6N4Q - chains I and J of the 12 polymer chains in the assembly; structure by electron microscopy, 3.60 A resolution.

# Chain I
Protein: Fab light chain
Source organism: Mus musculus
Notes: antibody fragment or engineered binder
Amino-acid sequence (215 residues; numbered 1 to 215; the number before each row is that of its first residue):
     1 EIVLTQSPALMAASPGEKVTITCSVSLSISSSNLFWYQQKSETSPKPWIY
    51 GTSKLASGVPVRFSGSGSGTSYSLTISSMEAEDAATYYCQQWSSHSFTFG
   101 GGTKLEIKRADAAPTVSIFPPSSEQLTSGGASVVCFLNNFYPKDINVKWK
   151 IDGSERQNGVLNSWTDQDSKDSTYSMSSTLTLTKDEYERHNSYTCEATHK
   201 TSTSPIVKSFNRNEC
Cystine bridges: C23-C89, C135-C195

# Chain J
Protein: Fab heavy chain
Source organism: Mus musculus
Notes: antibody fragment or engineered binder
Amino-acid sequence (228 residues; each row starts with the number of its first residue):
     1 EVQLVESGGGLVKPGGSLKLSCAASGFTFSNYAMSWVRQTPEKRLEWVAT
    51 ISNGGRYTYYPDSVKGRFTISRDNAKNSLYLQMSSLRSEDTAMYYCARHL
   101 YRYDVGGALDYWGQGTSVTVSSAKTTAPSVYPLAPVCGDTTGSSVTLGCL
   151 VKGYFPEPVTLTWNSGSLSSGVHTFPAVLQSDLYTLSSSVTVTSSTWPSQ
   201 SITCNVAHPASSTKVDKKIEPRGPTIKP
Cystine bridges: C22-C96, C149-C204

# Chain I / chain J interface
Pairs across the interface (57):
  F35(I) - G107(J)
  F35(I) - A108(J)  hydrophobic
  Y37(I) - L109(J)  hydrogen bond (side chain-backbone)
  Q39(I) - Q39(J)
  S44(I) - Y95(J)
  S44(I) - G113(J)  hydrogen bond (side chain-backbone)
  S44(I) - Q114(J)
  P45(I) - W112(J)
  P47(I) - L109(J)
  P47(I) - D110(J)
  Y50(I) - L100(J)  hydrophobic
  Y50(I) - D110(J)
  Y88(I) - L45(J)  hydrophobic
  W92(I) - G106(J)  hydrogen bond (side chain-backbone)
  H95(I) - W47(J)
  H95(I) - Y59(J)  hydrogen bond
  S96(I) - W47(J)
  F97(I) - W47(J)
  F97(I) - H99(J)
  F97(I) - G106(J)
  F99(I) - V37(J)  hydrophobic
  F99(I) - L45(J)  hydrophobic
  G101(I) - K43(J)
  F119(I) - L133(J)  hydrophobic
  F119(I) - T146(J)
  F119(I) - L147(J)
  F119(I) - G148(J)
  P120(I) - L133(J)
  P120(I) - A134(J)
  P120(I) - V136(J)  hydrophobic
  P120(I) - R222(J)
  S122(I) - Y131(J)
  S122(I) - P132(J)
  E124(I) - Y131(J)
  E124(I) - K217(J)  salt bridge
  Q125(I) - Y131(J)
  S128(I) - Y131(J)
  F136(I) - F175(J)  hydrophobic
  F136(I) - S188(J)
  F136(I) - S189(J)
  N138(I) - H173(J)
  N138(I) - F175(J)
  N138(I) - S189(J)  hydrogen bond
  N139(I) - H173(J)  hydrogen bond
  L161(I) - Q180(J)
  L161(I) - T185(J)
  N162(I) - V178(J)
  S163(I) - P176(J)  hydrogen bond (side chain-backbone)
  S163(I) - V178(J)
  W164(I) - P176(J)
  T165(I) - F175(J)
  S175(I) - H173(J)
  S177(I) - F175(J)
  S177(I) - S187(J)  hydrogen bond
  F210(I) - V136(J)  hydrophobic
  E214(I) - P224(J)
  E214(I) - T225(J)  hydrogen bond (backbone-backbone)
Also at the interface, not in a pair above, chain I (39 interface residues in all): Q90, G100, S117, S132, V160, M176, C215
Also at the interface, not in a pair above, chain J (44 interface residues in all): S35, R44, V130, P135, L150, I226

# Summary
Chain I and chain J form an interface of 39 and 44 residues respectively; the contacts include 9 hydrogen
bonds and 1 salt bridge. Polar contacts include E124(I)-K217(J), Y37(I)-L109(J) and S44(I)-G113(J).
Chain I is Fab light chain and chain J is Fab heavy chain, both from Mus musculus; the structure, CryoEM
structure of Nav1.7 VSD2 (actived state) in complex with the gating modifier toxin ProTx2, was determined by
electron microscopy together with 6N4I and 6N4R from the same study.
